7TP3 - chains Z and L of the 3 polymer chains in the assembly; structure by X-ray diffraction, 2.33 A resolution.

Chain Z:
Molecule: Spike protein S1
From: Severe acute respiratory syndrome coronavirus 2
UniProt: P0DTC2 (SPIKE_SARS2); residue numbers follow UniProt; this construct covers 319-541
Amino-acid sequence (231 residues; numbered 319 to 549; the number before each row is that of its first residue):
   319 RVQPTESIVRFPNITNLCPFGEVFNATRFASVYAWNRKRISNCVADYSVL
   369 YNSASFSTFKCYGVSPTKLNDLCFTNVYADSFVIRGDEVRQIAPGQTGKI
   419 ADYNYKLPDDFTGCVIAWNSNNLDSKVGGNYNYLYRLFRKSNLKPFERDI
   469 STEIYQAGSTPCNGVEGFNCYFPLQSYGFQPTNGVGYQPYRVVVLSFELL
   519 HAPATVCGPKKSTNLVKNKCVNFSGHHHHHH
Disordered / not traced: 319-333, 528-549
Differences from the reference sequence: expression tag (542-549)
Swiss-Prot annotation at these positions:
  - region: Arg403 to Asp405 (Integrin-binding motif), Asn448 to Phe456 (Immunodominant HLA epitope recognized by the CD8+)
  - glycosylation: Thr323 (O-linked (GalNAc) threonine), Ser325 (O-linked (HexNAc...) serine), Asn331 (N-linked (GlcNAc...) (complex) asparagine), Asn343 (N-linked (GlcNAc...) (complex) asparagine)
  - natural variant: Gly339 (G339D: In strain: Omicron/BA.1, Omicron/BA.2 and 4 more; G339H: In strain: Omicron/BA.2.75, Omicron/XBB.1.5 and 1 more), Arg346 (R346K: In strain: Mu/B.1.621; R346T: In strain: Omicron/BQ.1.1, Omicron/XBB.1.5 and 1 more), Leu368 (L368I: In strain: Omicron/XBB.1.5, Omicron/EG.5.1), Ser371 (S371F: In strain: Omicron/BA.2, Omicron/BA.2.12.1 and 6 more; S371L: In strain: Omicron/BA.1), Ser373 (S373P: In strain: Omicron/BA.1, Omicron/BA.2 and 7 more), Ser375 (S375F: In strain: Omicron/BA.1, Omicron/BA.2 and 7 more), Thr376 (T376A: In strain: Omicron/BA.2, Omicron/BA.2.12.1 and 5 more), Asp405 (D405N: In strain: Omicron/BA.2, Omicron/BA.2.12.1 and 6 more), Arg408 (R408S: In strain: Omicron/BA.2, Omicron/BA.2.12.1 and 6 more), Lys417 (K417N: In strain: Beta/B.1.351, Omicron/BA.1 and 8 more; K417T: In strain: Gamma/P.1), Asn440 (N440K: In strain: Omicron/BA.1, Omicron/BA.2 and 7 more), Lys444 (K444T: In strain: Omicron/BQ.1.1), 16 further natural variant entries in UniProt
  - mutagenesis: Asn331 (N331Q: Reduced viral infectivity), Asn343 (N343Q: Reduced viral infectivity), Leu452 (L452R: Increased resistance to neutralizing antibodies. Decreases HLA binding to NF9 epitope. Increased binding affinity to human ACE2), Tyr453 (Y453F: Decreased HLA binding to NF9 epitope. Increased binding affinity to human ACE2), Ala475 (A475V: Increased resistance to neutralizing antibodies), Val483 (V483A: Increased resistance to neutralizing antibodies), Glu484 (E484D: Increased replication in human TMEM106B overexpressing cells), Phe490 (F490L: Increased resistance to neutralizing antibodies and human covalescent sera neutralization), Gln493 (Q493N: Reduced host ACE2-binding affinity in vitro; Q493Y: Reduced host ACE2-binding affinity in vitro), Asn501 (N501T: Reduced host ACE2-binding affinity in vitro; N501Y: Increased binding affinity to human ACE2), His519 (H519P: Increased resistance to human covalescent sera neutralization)
Disulfide bonds: Cys336-Cys361, Cys379-Cys432, Cys391-Cys525, Cys480-Cys488

Chain L:
Molecule: K288.2 light chain
From: Macaca mulatta
Amino-acid sequence (215 residues; numbered 1 to 215; the number before each row is that of its first residue):
     1 DIVMTQSPDTLSLSPGETATLSCRASQSVSSYVAWYQQKPEQPPRLLIYG
    51 SSSRATGMPDRFSGSGSGTDFTLTISSLEPDDFAVYYCQQYTNWPLTFGG
   101 GTKVEIKRTVAAPSVFIFPPSDEQLKSGTASVVCLLNNFYPREAKVQWKV
   151 DNALQSGNSQESVTEQDSKDSTYSLSSTLTLSKADYEKHKVYACEVTHQG
   201 LSSPVTKSFNRGECS
Disordered / not traced: 215
Disulfide bonds: Cys23-Cys88, Cys134-Cys194

Chain Z / chain L interface:
Contacting residue pairs - 8 pairs, chain Z then chain L:
  Asn437(Z) - Trp94(L)
  Asn439(Z) - Thr92(L)  hydrogen bond (side chain-backbone)
  Asn440(Z) - Asn93(L)
  Val445(Z) - Tyr32(L)
  Pro499(Z) - Tyr32(L)  hydrophobic
  Pro499(Z) - Thr92(L)
  Thr500(Z) - Tyr32(L)
  Gln506(Z) - Trp94(L)  hydrogen bond
Other interface residues (no listed pair), chain Z (8 interface residues in all): Val503
Other interface residues (no listed pair), chain L (5 interface residues in all): Ser30

Overview:
The interface between chain Z and chain L involves 8 residues on one side and 5 on the other; the contacts
include 2 hydrogen bonds. Polar contacts include Asn439(Z)-Thr92(L) and Gln506(Z)-Trp94(L). Curated annotation
(UniProt) lists 11 mutagenesis sites on chain Z.
Chain Z is Spike protein S1 (Severe acute respiratory syndrome coronavirus 2) and chain L is K288.2 light
chain (Macaca mulatta); the structure, Crystal structure of SARS-CoV-2 receptor binding domain in complex with
neutralizing antibody K288.2, was determined by X-ray diffraction (same publication as 7TP4).
